PDB entry 2EC9 | X-ray diffraction, 2.00 A resolution | chains T and U of the 4 polymer chains in the assembly

[Chain T]
Name: Tissue factor
From: Homo sapiens
UniProtKB: P13726 (TF_HUMAN); residues 6-80 here correspond to UniProt positions 38-112 (UniProt number = residue number + 32)
Sequence (75 residues; row label = number of the first residue in the row):
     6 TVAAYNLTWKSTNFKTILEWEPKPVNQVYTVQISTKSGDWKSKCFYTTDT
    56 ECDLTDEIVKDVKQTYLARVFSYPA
Curated features (UniProtKB/Swiss-Prot):
  - motif (WKS motif): Trp14 to Ser16, Trp45 to Ser47
Cystine bridges: Cys49-Cys57

[Chain U]
Name: Tissue factor
From: Homo sapiens
UniProtKB: P13726 (TF_HUMAN); residues 91-210 here correspond to UniProt positions 123-242 (UniProt number = residue number + 32)
Sequence (120 residues; each row starts with the number of its first residue):
    91 EPLYENSPEFTPYLETNLGQPTIQSFEQVGTKVNVTVEDERTLVRRNNTF
   141 LSLRDVFGKDLIYTLYYWKSSSSGKKTAKTNTNEFLIDVDKGENYCFSVQ
   191 AVIPSRTVNRKSTDSPVECM
Disordered / not traced: 159-162
Curated features (UniProtKB/Swiss-Prot):
  - motif: Trp158 to Ser160 (WKS motif)
  - glycosylation (N-linked (GlcNAc...) asparagine): Asn124, Asn137
Cystine bridges: Cys186-Cys209

[Interface between chain T and chain U]
Residue-residue contacts (64; chain T residue first):
  Thr6(T) - Leu93(U)
  Ala9(T) - Glu95(U)
  Leu12(T) - Glu95(U)
  Leu12(T) - Asn96(U)
  Leu12(T) - Ser97(U)
  Leu12(T) - Pro98(U)
  Trp14(T) - Ser97(U)
  Trp14(T) - Pro98(U)  hydrogen bond (side chain-backbone)
  Trp14(T) - Phe100(U)
  Ser16(T) - Phe100(U)
  Ser16(T) - Thr106(U)  hydrogen bond
  Ser16(T) - Asn107(U)  hydrogen bond (backbone-backbone)
  Thr17(T) - Thr106(U)
  Thr17(T) - Asn107(U)
  Thr17(T) - Gly109(U)
  Asn18(T) - Thr106(U)  hydrogen bond (backbone-side chain)
  Asn18(T) - Asn107(U)  hydrogen bond (backbone-backbone)
  Asn18(T) - Leu108(U)
  Asn18(T) - Gly109(U)  hydrogen bond (side chain-backbone)
  Asn18(T) - Glu130(U)  hydrogen bond
  Asn18(T) - Arg131(U)  hydrogen bond (side chain-backbone)
  Asn18(T) - Thr132(U)
  Asn18(T) - Leu133(U)  hydrogen bond (backbone-backbone)
  Asn18(T) - Leu143(U)
  Phe19(T) - Pro102(U)
  Phe19(T) - Tyr103(U)
  Phe19(T) - Thr106(U)  hydrogen bond (backbone-side chain)
  Phe19(T) - Thr132(U)
  Phe19(T) - Val134(U)  hydrophobic
  Phe19(T) - Val146(U)  hydrophobic
  Phe19(T) - Phe147(U)  hydrophobic
  Lys20(T) - Leu133(U)
  Thr21(T) - Phe100(U)
  Lys41(T) - Glu99(U)  salt bridge
  Thr60(T) - Leu133(U)
  Ile63(T) - Pro102(U)  hydrophobic
  Val64(T) - Leu133(U)
  Val67(T) - Pro102(U)
  Val67(T) - Tyr103(U)  hydrogen bond (backbone-backbone)
  Val67(T) - Val134(U)  hydrophobic
  Lys68(T) - Thr101(U)
  Lys68(T) - Tyr103(U)
  Gln69(T) - Phe100(U)
  Gln69(T) - Thr101(U)
  Gln69(T) - Pro102(U)
  Thr70(T) - Glu99(U)
  Thr70(T) - Phe100(U)
  Thr70(T) - Thr101(U)  hydrogen bond
  Tyr71(T) - Glu99(U)
  Tyr71(T) - Phe100(U)  hydrogen bond (backbone-backbone)
  Tyr71(T) - Pro102(U)  hydrophobic
  Leu72(T) - Ser97(U)
  Ala73(T) - Asn96(U)
  Ala73(T) - Ser97(U)  hydrogen bond (backbone-backbone)
  Arg74(T) - Glu95(U)
  Arg74(T) - Asn96(U)
  Val75(T) - Tyr94(U)
  Val75(T) - Glu95(U)  hydrogen bond (backbone-backbone)
  Phe76(T) - Pro92(U)  hydrophobic
  Phe76(T) - Leu93(U)
  Phe76(T) - Tyr94(U)  hydrophobic
  Ser77(T) - Pro92(U)
  Ser77(T) - Leu93(U)  hydrogen bond (backbone-backbone)
  Tyr78(T) - Pro92(U)  hydrophobic
Also at the interface, not in a pair above, chain T (29 interface residues in all): Val7, Ala8, Leu23

[Summary]
The interface between chain T and chain U involves 29 residues on one side and 24 on the other; the contacts
include 16 hydrogen bonds and 1 salt bridge. Among the polar pairs are Lys41(T)-Glu99(U), Trp14(T)-Pro98(U)
and Ser16(T)-Thr106(U).
Here chain T is Tissue factor and chain U is Tissue factor, both from Homo sapiens. Entry 2EC9 (Crystal
structure analysis of human Factor VIIa , Souluble tissue factor complexed with BCX-3607) was determined by
X-ray diffraction.
